PDB entry 5KOC | X-ray diffraction, 2.29 A resolution | chains A and B

== Chain A (and B) ==
Protein: Pavine N-methyltransferase
Organism: Thalictrum flavum subsp. glaucum
Notes: EC 2.1.1.300; chain B of this document is another copy of the same molecule, construct and numbering; everything in this record applies to it too
Reference sequence: C3SBW0 (PNMT_THLFG); residue numbers follow UniProt; this construct covers 1-356
Sequence (397 residues; numbered -40 to 356; the number before each row is that of its first residue; numbers below 1 keep their minus sign (Met-40 is residue -40)):
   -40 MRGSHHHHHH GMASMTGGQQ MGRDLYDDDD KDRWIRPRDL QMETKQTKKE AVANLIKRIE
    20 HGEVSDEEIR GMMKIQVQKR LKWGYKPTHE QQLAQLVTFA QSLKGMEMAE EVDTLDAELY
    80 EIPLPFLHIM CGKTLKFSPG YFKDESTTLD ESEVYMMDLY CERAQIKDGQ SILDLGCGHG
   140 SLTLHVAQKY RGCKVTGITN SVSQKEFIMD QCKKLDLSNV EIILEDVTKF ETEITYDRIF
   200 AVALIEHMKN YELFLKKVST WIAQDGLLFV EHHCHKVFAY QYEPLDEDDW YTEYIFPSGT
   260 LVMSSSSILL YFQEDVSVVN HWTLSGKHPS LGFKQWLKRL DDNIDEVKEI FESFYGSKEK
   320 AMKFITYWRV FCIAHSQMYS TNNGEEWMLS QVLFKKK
Unresolved in the structure: -40 to 11, 72-77, 257 (chain B: -40 to 11, 72-79, 257)
Sequence notes: expression tag (-40 to 0); conflict Asp224 (Tyr in C3SBW0)
Ligand contacts: S-adenosylmethionine (SAM): Leu94, Lys95, Phe96, Ser97, Gly135, Cys136, Gly137, Ser140, Thr158, Asn159, Gln163, Glu184, Asp185, Val186, Thr187, Val201, Ala202, Leu203, His206, Met207
Reported in the primary citation:
  - binding site for S-adenosylmethionine: Lys95, Ser97, Ser140, Asn159, Gln163, Asp185
  - catalytic residues: Tyr79, Glu80, Glu205, His206
  - mutagenesis - Y79A, E205A, H206A: decreased catalytic activity on (S)-reticuline
  - conformationally variable residues (order/disorder transition): Gly91 to Thr107
  - mutagenesis - E205A, E205A/H206A, H206A: decreased stability
  - mutagenesis - Y79A: decreased catalytic activity on racemic pavine
  - mutagenesis - Y79A: increased catalytic activity on racemic THP
  - mutagenesis - E80A: increased catalytic activity on all three tested substrates
  - mutagenesis - Y79A, E80A: unchanged stability
  - specificity-determining residues: Leu74 (by similarity / conservation)

== Interface between chain A and chain B ==
Residue-residue contacts (44; chain A residue first):
  Thr47(A) with Glu344(B)
  His48(A) with Lys235(B); Ser265(B); Thr282(B), hydrogen bond; Glu344(B), hydrogen bond (backbone-side chain); Met347(B)
  Glu49(A) with Thr282(B), hydrogen bond (backbone-side chain)
  Leu52(A) with His280(B); Trp281(B); Thr282(B)
  Val56(A) with Asn279(B); His280(B)
  Gln60(A) with Val278(B), hydrogen bond (side chain-backbone); Asn279(B)
  Lys235(A) with His48(B)
  Ser265(A) with His48(B)
  Leu269(A) with Leu269(B), hydrophobic; Tyr270(B); Gln272(B), hydrogen bond (backbone-side chain)
  Tyr270(A) with Leu269(B); Val277(B), hydrophobic; His280(B), hydrogen bond
  Gln272(A) with Leu269(B), hydrogen bond (side chain-backbone); Gln272(B)
  Glu273(A) with Lys354(B), salt bridge
  Ser276(A) with Gln272(B), hydrogen bond (side chain-backbone); Glu273(B)
  Asn279(A) with Val56(B)
  His280(A) with Leu52(B); Val56(B); Tyr270(B), hydrogen bond
  Trp281(A) with Leu52(B)
  Thr282(A) with His48(B), hydrogen bond; Glu49(B), hydrogen bond (side chain-backbone); Leu52(B)
  Glu344(A) with Thr47(B); His48(B), hydrogen bond (side chain-backbone)
  Met347(A) with His48(B)
  Lys354(A) with Glu273(B), salt bridge
  Lys356(A) with Gln272(B), hydrogen bond (side chain-backbone); Glu273(B); Val275(B), hydrogen bond (side chain-backbone); Ser276(B), hydrogen bond; Lys356(B), hydrogen bond (side chain-backbone)
Other interface residues (no listed pair), chain A (23 interface residues in all): Pro46, Val277

== Overview ==
The chain A/chain B interface involves 23 residues from each chain; the contacts include 16 hydrogen bonds and
2 salt bridges. Polar pairs include Glu273(A)-Lys354(B), His48(A)-Thr282(B) and His48(A)-Glu344(B). From the
paper: catalytic residues Tyr79(A), Glu80(A) and Glu205(A) among others; Y79A, E205A and H206A of chain A
reduce catalytic activity on (S)-reticuline; 5 substitutions were tested in all.
Both chains are Pavine N-methyltransferase (Thalictrum flavum subsp. glaucum). Entry 5KOC (Pavine
N-methyltransferase in complex with S-adenosylmethionine pH 7) was determined by X-ray diffraction together
with 5KN4, 5KOK, 5KPC and 5KPG from the same study.
